5UVC - chain A; structure by X-ray diffraction, 2.65 A resolution.

== Chain A ==
Name: Beta-adrenergic receptor kinase 1
Organism: Homo sapiens
Notes: EC 2.7.11.15
UniProt: P25098 (ARBK1_HUMAN); residues 23-538 here = UniProt positions 23-538
Chain sequence (547 residues; numbered -8 to 538; the number before each row is that of its first residue; numbers below 1 keep their minus sign (Met-8 is residue -8)):
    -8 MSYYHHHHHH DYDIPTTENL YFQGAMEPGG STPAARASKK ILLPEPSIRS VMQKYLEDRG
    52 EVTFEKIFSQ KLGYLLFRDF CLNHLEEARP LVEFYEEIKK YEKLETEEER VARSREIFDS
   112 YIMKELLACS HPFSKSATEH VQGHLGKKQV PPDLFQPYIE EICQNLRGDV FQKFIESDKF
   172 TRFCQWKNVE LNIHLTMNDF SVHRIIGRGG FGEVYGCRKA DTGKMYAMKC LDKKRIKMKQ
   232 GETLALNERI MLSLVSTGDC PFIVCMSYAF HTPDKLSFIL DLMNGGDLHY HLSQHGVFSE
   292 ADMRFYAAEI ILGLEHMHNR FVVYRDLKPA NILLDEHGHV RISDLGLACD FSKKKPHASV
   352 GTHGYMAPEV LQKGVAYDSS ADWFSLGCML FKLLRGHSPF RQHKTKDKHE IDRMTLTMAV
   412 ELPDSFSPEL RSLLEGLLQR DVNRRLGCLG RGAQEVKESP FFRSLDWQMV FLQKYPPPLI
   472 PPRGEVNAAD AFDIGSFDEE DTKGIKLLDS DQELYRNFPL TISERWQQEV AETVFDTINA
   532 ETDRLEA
Unresolved in the structure: -8 to 29, 97-101, 120-141, 476-498, 537-538
Sequence notes: expression tag (-8 to 22)
Small-molecule neighbours: 8PV (N-benzyl-3-({[5-(pyridin-4-yl)-4H-1,2,4-triazol-3-yl]methyl}amino)benzamide): Ile197, Arg199, Gly200, Gly201, Phe202, Gly203, Glu204, Val205, Ala218, Lys220, Leu222, Val255, Asp272, Leu273, Met274, Leu324, Ser334, Asp335
Curated features (UniProtKB/Swiss-Prot):
  - active site: Asp317 (Proton acceptor)
  - binding site (ATP): Ile197 to Val205, Lys220

== Overview ==
Chain A binds compound 8PV. Curated annotation (UniProt) lists active-site residue Asp317 and 10 ATP-binding
residues.
Chain A is Beta-adrenergic receptor kinase 1 (Homo sapiens); the structure, Design, Synthesis, and Evaluation
of the First Selective and Potent G-protein-Coupled Receptor Kinase 2 (GRK2) Inhibitor ..., was determined by
X-ray diffraction, deposited together with 5UUU.
